PDB entry 6S04 | X-ray diffraction, 2.00 A resolution | chains A and B

Chain A (and B):
Name: exosialidase from uncultured bacterium pG7
From: uncultured bacterium pG7
Notes: EC 3.2.1.18; chain B of this document is another copy of the same molecule, construct and numbering; everything in this record applies to it too
Sequence (511 residues; numbered 1 to 511; the number before each row is that of its first residue):
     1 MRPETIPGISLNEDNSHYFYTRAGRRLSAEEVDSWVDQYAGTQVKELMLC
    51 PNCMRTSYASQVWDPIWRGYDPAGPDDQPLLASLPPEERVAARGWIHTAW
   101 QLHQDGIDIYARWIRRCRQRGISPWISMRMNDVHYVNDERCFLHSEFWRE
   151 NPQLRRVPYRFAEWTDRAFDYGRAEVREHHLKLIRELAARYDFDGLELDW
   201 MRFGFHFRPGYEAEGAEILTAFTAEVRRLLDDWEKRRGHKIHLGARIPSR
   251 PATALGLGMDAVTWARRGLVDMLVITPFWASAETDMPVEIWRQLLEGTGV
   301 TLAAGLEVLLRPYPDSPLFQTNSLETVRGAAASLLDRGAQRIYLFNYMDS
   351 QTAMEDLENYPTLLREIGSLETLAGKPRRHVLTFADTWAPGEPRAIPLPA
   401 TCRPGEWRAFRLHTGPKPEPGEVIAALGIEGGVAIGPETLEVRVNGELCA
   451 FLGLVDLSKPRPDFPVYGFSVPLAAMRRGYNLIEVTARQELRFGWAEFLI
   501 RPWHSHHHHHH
Not modelled in the structure: 1-5, 432-433, 503-511 (chain B: 1-5, 503-511)
Modified residues: Mse1, Mse48, Mse54, Mse128, Mse130, Mse201, Mse259, Mse272, Mse286, Mse348, Mse354, Mse476 (selenomethionine)
Ligand contacts: N-glycolyl-beta-neuraminic acid (NGE): Asp14, Asn15, Ser16, Tyr20, Cys53, Trp95, Arg129, His134, Tyr135, Arg202, Trp279, Glu307, Phe345, Asn346, Gln351, Thr352
Reported in the primary citation:
  - binding site for N-glycolyl-beta-neuraminic acid: Asn15, Ser16, Tyr20, Cys53, Asp132, His134, Tyr135

Chain A / chain B interface:
Contacting residue pairs (64):
  Tyr159(A) with Arg443(B); Gly446(B); Glu484(B), hydrogen bond
  Arg160(A) with Trp407(B); Glu484(B), salt bridge
  Pro209(A) with Asn445(B); Leu482(B), hydrophobic; Glu484(B)
  Gly210(A) with Asn445(B); Arg477(B)
  Tyr211(A) with Asn445(B); Arg477(B)
  Glu214(A) with Arg477(B), salt bridge
  Leu255(A) with Glu289(B)
  Gly256(A) with Arg411(B)
  Asp260(A) with Gln293(B), hydrogen bond
  Val262(A) with Gln293(B)
  Arg266(A) with Gln293(B), hydrogen bond (side chain-backbone); Glu296(B)
  Glu289(A) with Leu255(B)
  Gln293(A) with Asp260(B), hydrogen bond; Val262(B); Arg266(B), hydrogen bond (backbone-side chain); Leu294(B)
  Leu294(A) with Gln293(B); Leu294(B), hydrophobic
  Glu296(A) with Arg266(B)
  Ala389(A) with Arg411(B)
  Pro390(A) with Arg411(B); Leu482(B)
  Gly391(A) with Ala409(B); Arg411(B), hydrogen bond (backbone-backbone); Leu482(B)
  Glu392(A) with Arg411(B)
  Pro393(A) with Ala395(B), hydrophobic; Pro397(B), hydrophobic
  Arg394(A) with Arg394(B); Ala395(B)
  Ala395(A) with Pro393(B); Arg394(B); Ala395(B)
  Pro397(A) with Pro393(B)
  Trp407(A) with Arg160(B)
  Ala409(A) with Gly391(B)
  Arg411(A) with Gly256(B); Ala389(B); Pro390(B); Gly391(B), hydrogen bond (backbone-backbone); Glu392(B)
  Arg443(A) with Tyr159(B)
  Asn445(A) with Pro209(B); Gly210(B); Tyr211(B)
  Gly446(A) with Tyr159(B)
  Arg477(A) with Gly210(B); Tyr211(B); Glu214(B)
  Leu482(A) with Pro209(B), hydrophobic; Gly210(B); Pro390(B); Gly391(B)
  Glu484(A) with Tyr159(B), hydrogen bond; Arg160(B), salt bridge; Pro209(B)
Other interface residues (no listed pair), chain A (40 interface residues in all): Pro251, Thr263, Ile290, Ile396, Phe410, Glu447, Arg478, Tyr480
Other interface residues (no listed pair), chain B (38 interface residues in all): Ala213, Pro251, Thr263, Ile290, Ile396, Phe410

Overview:
Chain A and chain B form an interface of 40 and 38 residues respectively, with 8 hydrogen bonds and 3 salt
bridges. Among the polar pairs are Arg160(A)-Glu484(B), Glu214(A)-Arg477(B) and Tyr159(A)-Glu484(B). Chain A
binds N-glycolyl-beta-neuraminic acid. The paper reports a binding site for N-glycolyl-beta-neuraminic acid at
Asn15(A), Ser16(A) and Tyr20(A) among others.
Both chains are exosialidase from uncultured bacterium pG7 (uncultured bacterium pG7). Entry 6S04 (Crystal
structure of an inverting family GH156 exosialidase from uncultured bacterium pG7 in complex with
N-glycolylneuraminic ...) was determined by X-ray diffraction, deposited together with 6S00, 6S0E and 6S0F.
